1BR5 - chain A; structure by X-ray diffraction, 2.50 A resolution.

Chain A:
Protein: Protein (ricin)
Source organism: Ricinus communis
Notes: EC 3.2.2.22
UniProtKB: P02879 (RICI_RICCO); residues 1-267 here correspond to UniProt positions 36-302 (UniProt number = residue number + 35)
Amino-acid sequence (267 residues; numbered 1 to 267; the number before each row is that of its first residue):
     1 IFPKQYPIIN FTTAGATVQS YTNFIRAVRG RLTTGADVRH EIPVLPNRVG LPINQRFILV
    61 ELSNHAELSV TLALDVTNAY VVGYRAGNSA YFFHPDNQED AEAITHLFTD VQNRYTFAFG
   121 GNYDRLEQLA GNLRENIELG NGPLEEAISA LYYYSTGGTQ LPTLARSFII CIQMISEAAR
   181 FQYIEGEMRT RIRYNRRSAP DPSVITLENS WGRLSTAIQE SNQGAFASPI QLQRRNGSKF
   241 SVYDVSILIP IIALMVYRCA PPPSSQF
Small-molecule neighbours: neopterin (NEO): A79, Y80, V81, F93, G121, N122, Y123, I172, S176, E177, R180, E208, N209, W211
What the authors report for this chain:
  - conformationally variable residues (side-chain flip): Y80
  - binding site for neopterin: R180
  - catalytic residues: R180 (citing earlier work)

Summary:
Ligands of chain A: neopterin. From the paper: the catalytic residue R180; a binding site for neopterin at
R180.
Chain A is Protein (ricin) (Ricinus communis); the structure, Ricin A chain (recombinant) complex with
neopterin, was determined by X-ray diffraction, deposited together with 1BR6.
